PDB entry 1TSU | X-ray diffraction, 2.10 A resolution | chains A and B of the 3 polymer chains in the assembly

Chain A (and B):
Name: Pol polyprotein
Notes: EC 3.4.23.16; fragment: Protease; chain B of this document is another copy of the same molecule, construct and numbering; everything in this record applies to it too
UniProtKB: P03369 (POL_HV1A2); residues 1-99 here correspond to UniProt positions 57-155 (UniProt number = residue number + 56)
Sequence (99 residues; row label = number of the first residue in the row):
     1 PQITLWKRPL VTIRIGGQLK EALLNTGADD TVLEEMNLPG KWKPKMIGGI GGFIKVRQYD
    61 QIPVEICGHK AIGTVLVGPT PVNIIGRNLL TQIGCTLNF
Construct notes: engineered mutation Lys-7 (Gln63 in P03369), Asn-25 (Asp81 in P03369)
What the authors report for this chain:
  - conformationally variable residues (loop rearrangement, order/disorder transition): Ile-50, Gly-78 to Asn-83
  - mutagenesis - D25N: abolished catalytic activity (proposed by the authors, not directly observed)
  - binding site for Nc-P1 substrate peptide: Leu-23, Gly-27, Pro-81, Val-82

Interface between chain A and chain B:
Residue-residue contacts - 95 pairs, chain A then chain B:
  Pro-1(A) / Leu-97(B)
  Pro-1(A) / Asn-98(B)
  Pro-1(A) / Phe-99(B)  hydrogen bond (backbone-backbone)
  Gln-2(A) / Thr-96(B)  hydrogen bond
  Gln-2(A) / Leu-97(B)
  Gln-2(A) / Asn-98(B)  hydrogen bond
  Ile-3(A) / Thr-96(B)
  Ile-3(A) / Leu-97(B)  hydrogen bond (backbone-backbone)
  Thr-4(A) / Thr-96(B)
  Leu-5(A) / Thr-26(B)
  Leu-5(A) / Arg-87(B)  hydrogen bond (backbone-side chain)
  Leu-5(A) / Leu-90(B)  hydrophobic
  Leu-5(A) / Thr-91(B)
  Leu-5(A) / Cys-95(B)
  Trp-6(A) / Arg-87(B)  hydrogen bond (backbone-side chain)
  Trp-6(A) / Thr-91(B)
  Lys-7(A) / Arg-87(B)
  Arg-8(A) / Asp-29(B)  salt bridge
  Arg-8(A) / Arg-87(B)
  Pro-9(A) / Thr-26(B)
  Pro-9(A) / Arg-87(B)
  Pro-9(A) / Leu-97(B)  hydrophobic
  Leu-23(A) / Gly-27(B)
  Leu-24(A) / Thr-26(B)  hydrogen bond (backbone-side chain)
  Leu-24(A) / Leu-97(B)  hydrophobic
  Asn-25(A) / Asn-25(B)  hydrogen bond
  Asn-25(A) / Thr-26(B)
  Asn-25(A) / Gly-27(B)
  Thr-26(A) / Leu-5(B)
  Thr-26(A) / Pro-9(B)
  Thr-26(A) / Leu-24(B)  hydrogen bond (side chain-backbone)
  Thr-26(A) / Asn-25(B)
  Thr-26(A) / Thr-26(B)  hydrogen bond (backbone-side chain)
  Thr-26(A) / Leu-97(B)
  Gly-27(A) / Asn-25(B)
  Asp-29(A) / Arg-8(B)
  Gly-49(A) / Pro-81(B)
  Ile-50(A) / Gly-48(B)
  Ile-50(A) / Gly-49(B)
  Ile-50(A) / Ile-50(B)
  Ile-50(A) / Gly-51(B)  hydrogen bond (backbone-backbone)
  Ile-50(A) / Gly-52(B)  hydrogen bond (backbone-backbone)
  Ile-50(A) / Ile-54(B)  hydrophobic
  Ile-50(A) / Thr-80(B)
  Ile-50(A) / Pro-81(B)
  Gly-51(A) / Gly-51(B)
  Gly-51(A) / Gly-52(B)
  Gly-51(A) / Ile-54(B)
  Gly-52(A) / Gly-51(B)
  Ile-54(A) / Ile-50(B)
  His-69(A) / Phe-99(B)
  Arg-87(A) / Leu-5(B)  hydrogen bond (side chain-backbone)
  Arg-87(A) / Trp-6(B)  hydrogen bond (side chain-backbone)
  Arg-87(A) / Lys-7(B)
  Arg-87(A) / Arg-8(B)
  Arg-87(A) / Pro-9(B)
  Leu-90(A) / Leu-5(B)  hydrophobic
  Thr-91(A) / Leu-5(B)
  Thr-91(A) / Trp-6(B)
  Ile-93(A) / Phe-99(B)
  Gly-94(A) / Asn-98(B)
  Gly-94(A) / Phe-99(B)
  Cys-95(A) / Leu-5(B)
  Cys-95(A) / Leu-97(B)  hydrophobic
  Cys-95(A) / Asn-98(B)
  Cys-95(A) / Phe-99(B)  hydrophobic
  Thr-96(A) / Gln-2(B)  hydrogen bond
  Thr-96(A) / Ile-3(B)
  Thr-96(A) / Thr-4(B)
  Thr-96(A) / Thr-96(B)
  Thr-96(A) / Leu-97(B)
  Thr-96(A) / Asn-98(B)  hydrogen bond (backbone-backbone)
  Leu-97(A) / Pro-1(B)
  Leu-97(A) / Gln-2(B)
  Leu-97(A) / Ile-3(B)  hydrogen bond (backbone-backbone)
  Leu-97(A) / Leu-24(B)  hydrophobic
  Leu-97(A) / Thr-26(B)
  Leu-97(A) / Cys-95(B)  hydrophobic
  Leu-97(A) / Thr-96(B)
  Leu-97(A) / Leu-97(B)  hydrophobic
  Asn-98(A) / Pro-1(B)
  Asn-98(A) / Gln-2(B)
  Asn-98(A) / Gly-94(B)
  Asn-98(A) / Cys-95(B)
  Asn-98(A) / Thr-96(B)  hydrogen bond (backbone-backbone)
  Asn-98(A) / Asn-98(B)  hydrogen bond
  Phe-99(A) / Pro-1(B)  hydrogen bond (backbone-backbone)
  Phe-99(A) / Ile-3(B)  hydrophobic
  Phe-99(A) / Leu-24(B)  hydrophobic
  Phe-99(A) / Ile-66(B)
  Phe-99(A) / Cys-67(B)  hydrophobic
  Phe-99(A) / His-69(B)
  Phe-99(A) / Ile-93(B)
  Phe-99(A) / Gly-94(B)
  Phe-99(A) / Cys-95(B)  hydrophobic
Other interface residues (no listed pair), chain A (34 interface residues in all): Phe-53, Cys-67, Pro-81
Other interface residues (no listed pair), chain B (38 interface residues in all): Leu-23, Pro-79, Ile-84

Overview:
The interface between chain A and chain B involves 34 residues on one side and 38 on the other; the contacts
include 20 hydrogen bonds and 1 salt bridge. Among the polar pairs are Arg-8(A)/Asp-29(B), Gln-2(A)/Thr-96(B)
and Gln-2(A)/Asn-98(B). The paper reports a binding site for Nc-P1 substrate peptide at Leu-23(A), Gly-27(A)
and Pro-81(A) among others; D25N of chain A abolishes catalytic activity.
Both chains are Pol polyprotein. Entry 1TSU (Crystal structure of decamer NCP1 substrate peptide in complex
with wild-type D25N HIV-1 protease variant) was determined by X-ray diffraction together with 1TSQ from the
same study.
